PDB entry 6TUT | electron microscopy, 3.25 A resolution | chains A and O of the 18 polymer chains in the assembly

== Chain A ==
Protein: DNA-directed RNA polymerase III subunit RPC1
From: Saccharomyces cerevisiae S288C
Notes: EC 2.7.7.6
UniProtKB: P04051 (RPC1_YEAST); residue numbers follow UniProt; this construct covers 1-1460
Sequence (1460 residues; numbered 1 to 1460; the number before each row is that of its first residue):
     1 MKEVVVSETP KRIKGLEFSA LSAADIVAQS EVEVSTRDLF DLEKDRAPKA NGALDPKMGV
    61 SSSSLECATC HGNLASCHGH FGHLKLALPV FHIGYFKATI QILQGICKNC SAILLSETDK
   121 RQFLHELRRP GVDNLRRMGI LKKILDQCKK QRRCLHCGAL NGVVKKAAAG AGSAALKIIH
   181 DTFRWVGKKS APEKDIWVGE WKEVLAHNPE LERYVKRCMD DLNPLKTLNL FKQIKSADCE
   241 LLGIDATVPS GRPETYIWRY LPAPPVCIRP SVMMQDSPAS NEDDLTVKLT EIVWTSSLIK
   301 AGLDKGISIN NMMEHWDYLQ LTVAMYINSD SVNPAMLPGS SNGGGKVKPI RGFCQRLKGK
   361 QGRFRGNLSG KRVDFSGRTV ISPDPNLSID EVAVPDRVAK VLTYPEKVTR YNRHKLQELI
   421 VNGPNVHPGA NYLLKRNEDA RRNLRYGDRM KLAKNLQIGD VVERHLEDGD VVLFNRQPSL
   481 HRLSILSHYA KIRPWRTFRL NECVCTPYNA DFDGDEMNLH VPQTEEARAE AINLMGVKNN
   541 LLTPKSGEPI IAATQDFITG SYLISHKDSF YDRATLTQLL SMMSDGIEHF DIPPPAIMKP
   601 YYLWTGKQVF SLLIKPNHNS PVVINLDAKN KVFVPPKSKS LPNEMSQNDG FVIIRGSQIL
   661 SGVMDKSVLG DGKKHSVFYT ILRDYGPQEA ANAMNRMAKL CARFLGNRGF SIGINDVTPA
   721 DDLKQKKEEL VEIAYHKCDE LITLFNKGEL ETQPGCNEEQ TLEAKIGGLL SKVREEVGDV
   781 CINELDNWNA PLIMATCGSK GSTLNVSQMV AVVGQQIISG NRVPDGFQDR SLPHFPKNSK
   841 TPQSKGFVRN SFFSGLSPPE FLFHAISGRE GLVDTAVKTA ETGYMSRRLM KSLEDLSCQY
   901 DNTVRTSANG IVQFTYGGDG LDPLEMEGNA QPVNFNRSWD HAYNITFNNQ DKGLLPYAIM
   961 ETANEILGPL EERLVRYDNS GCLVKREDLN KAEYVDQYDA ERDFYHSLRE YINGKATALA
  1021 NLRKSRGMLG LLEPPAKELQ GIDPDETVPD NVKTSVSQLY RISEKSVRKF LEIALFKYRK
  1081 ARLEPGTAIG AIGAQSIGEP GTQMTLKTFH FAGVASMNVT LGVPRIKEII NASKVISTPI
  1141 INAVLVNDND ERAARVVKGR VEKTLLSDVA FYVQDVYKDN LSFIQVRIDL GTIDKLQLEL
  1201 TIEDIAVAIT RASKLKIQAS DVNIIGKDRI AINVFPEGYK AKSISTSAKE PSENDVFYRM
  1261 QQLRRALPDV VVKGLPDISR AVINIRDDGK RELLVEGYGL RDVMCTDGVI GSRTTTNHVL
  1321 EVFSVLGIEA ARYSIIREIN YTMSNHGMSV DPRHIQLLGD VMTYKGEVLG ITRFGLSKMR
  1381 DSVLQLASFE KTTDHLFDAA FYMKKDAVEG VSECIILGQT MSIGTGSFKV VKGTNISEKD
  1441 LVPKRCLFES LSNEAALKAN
Disordered / not traced: 1, 168-174, 273-280, 331-348, 1102-1115, 1237-1254, 1457-1460
Ion coordination: Zn2+ site 1: C67, C70, C77, H80; Zn2+ site 2: C107, C110, C154, C157
UniProt features mapped onto this chain:
  - region: P858 to E870 (Bridging helix)
  - binding site (Zn(2+)): C67, C70, C77, H80, C107, C110, C154
  - binding site (Mg(2+)): D511, D513, D515
  - mutagenesis: T506 (T506I: Temperature-sensitive), N509 (N509Y: Temperature-sensitive), N518 (N518Q: Temperature-sensitive)

== Chain O ==
Protein: DNA-directed RNA polymerase III subunit RPC3
From: Saccharomyces cerevisiae S288C
UniProtKB: P32349 (RPC3_YEAST); residue numbers follow UniProt; this construct covers 1-654
Sequence (654 residues; each row starts with the number of its first residue):
     1 MDELLGEALS AENQTGESTV ESEKLVTPED VMTISSLEQR TLNPDLFLYK ELVKAHLGER
    61 AASVIGMLVA LGRLSVRELV EKIDGMDVDS VKTTLVSLTQ LRCVKYLQET AISGKKTTYY
   121 YYNEEGIHIL LYSGLIIDEI ITQMRVNDEE EHKQLVAEIV QNVISLGSLT VEDYLSSVTS
   181 DSMKYTISSL FVQLCEMGYL IQISKLHYTP IEDLWQFLYE KHYKNIPRNS PLSDLKKRSQ
   241 AKMNAKTDFA KIINKPNELS QILTVDPKTS LRIVKPTVSL TINLDRFMKG RRSKQLINLA
   301 KTRVGSVTAQ VYKIALRLTE QKSPKIRDPL TQTGLLQDLE EAKSFQDEAE LVEEKTPGLT
   361 FNAIDLARHL PAELDLRGSL LSRKPSDNKK RSGSNAAASL PSKKLKTEDG FVIPALPAAV
   421 SKSLQESGDT QEEDEEEEDL DADTEDPHSA SLINSHLKIL ASSNFPFLNE TKPGVYYVPY
   481 SKLMPVLKSS VYEYVIASTL GPSAMRLSRC IRDNKLVSEK IINSTALMKE KDIRSTLASL
   541 IRYNSVEIQE VPRTADRSAS RAVFLFRCKE THSYNFMRQN LEWNMANLLF KKEKLKQENS
   601 TLLKKANRDD VKGRENELLL PSELNQLKMV NERELNVFAR LSRLLSLWEV FQMA
Disordered / not traced: 1-33, 378-446, 654
UniProt features mapped onto this chain:
  - region: L581 to L602 (Leucine-zipper)
  - modified residue: T27 (Phosphothreonine), S392 (Phosphoserine), S394 (Phosphoserine)

== Interface between chain A and chain O ==
Residue-residue contacts (87; chain A residue first):
  A23(A) - L37(O)
  A24(A) - L37(O)  hydrophobic
  A24(A) - E38(O)
  K108(A) - H572(O)  hydrogen bond (backbone-side chain)
  N109(A) - T571(O)  hydrogen bond
  N109(A) - H572(O)  hydrogen bond (backbone-side chain)
  N109(A) - N575(O)
  C110(A) - N575(O)
  E117(A) - R73(O)  salt bridge
  E117(A) - E212(O)
  E117(A) - D213(O)
  R121(A) - R73(O)
  R128(A) - L71(O)  hydrogen bond (side chain-backbone)
  R128(A) - R73(O)  hydrogen bond (side chain-backbone)
  R128(A) - E78(O)  salt bridge
  Q151(A) - Q337(O)
  R153(A) - L336(O)
  R153(A) - Q337(O)
  R153(A) - D338(O)
  R153(A) - L339(O)
  C154(A) - L336(O)
  C154(A) - Q337(O)
  L155(A) - G334(O)
  L155(A) - Q337(O)
  C157(A) - L336(O)
  G158(A) - L336(O)
  A167(A) - R557(O)
  K177(A) - R557(O)
  I179(A) - R557(O)
  S190(A) - L339(O)
  P192(A) - L339(O)
  E200(A) - K515(O)
  E200(A) - L516(O)
  E200(A) - R567(O)  salt bridge
  W201(A) - L516(O)  hydrophobic
  E203(A) - N514(O)
  V204(A) - L516(O)
  H207(A) - I521(O)
  Y214(A) - P552(O)
  Y214(A) - R553(O)  hydrogen bond (side chain-backbone)
  R217(A) - P552(O)
  R217(A) - R557(O)
  C218(A) - E550(O)
  C218(A) - V551(O)  hydrophobic
  C218(A) - P552(O)
  M219(A) - Q549(O)
  M219(A) - R557(O)
  D220(A) - R567(O)  salt bridge
  D221(A) - I548(O)
  D221(A) - E550(O)
  L225(A) - I541(O)
  L225(A) - R542(O)
  K226(A) - E547(O)
  N229(A) - N544(O)  hydrogen bond
  N229(A) - F576(O)
  L230(A) - H572(O)
  K232(A) - Q579(O)  hydrogen bond (backbone-side chain)
  Q233(A) - N575(O)
  Q233(A) - F576(O)
  Q233(A) - Q579(O)
  S236(A) - N43(O)  hydrogen bond
  S236(A) - V69(O)
  S236(A) - A70(O)
  A237(A) - V69(O)
  A237(A) - G72(O)
  T247(A) - L71(O)
  R252(A) - N43(O)
  Y260(A) - L37(O)
  L303(A) - A538(O)  hydrophobic
  L303(A) - R542(O)
  K305(A) - K531(O)
  G306(A) - K531(O)
  G306(A) - R534(O)  hydrogen bond (backbone-side chain)
  I307(A) - R534(O)
  S308(A) - R534(O)
  I309(A) - E519(O)
  I309(A) - F564(O)
  I309(A) - F566(O)  hydrophobic
  N310(A) - A559(O)
  N310(A) - S560(O)
  N310(A) - A562(O)  hydrogen bond (side chain-backbone)
  N310(A) - F564(O)
  M313(A) - I548(O)  hydrophobic
  M313(A) - A559(O)  hydrophobic
  M313(A) - F564(O)  hydrophobic
  E314(A) - A559(O)
  E314(A) - S560(O)  hydrogen bond
Interface residues without a listed pair, chain A (65 interface residues in all): S116, T118, H156, A191, E193, W197, L211, K235, D245, A246, P249, E254, R259, D304, M312
Interface residues without a listed pair, chain O (60 interface residues in all): R40, T41, D45, M67, L74, K82, Y121, Q216, R327, T331, S535, L537, V563, L565

== Overview ==
65 residues of chain A and 60 residues of chain O are in contact, with 12 hydrogen bonds and 4 salt bridges.
Polar contacts include E117(A)-R73(O), R128(A)-E78(O) and E200(A)-R567(O).
Here chain A is DNA-directed RNA polymerase III subunit RPC1 and chain O is DNA-directed RNA polymerase III
subunit RPC3, both from Saccharomyces cerevisiae S288C. Entry 6TUT (Cryo-EM structure of the RNA Polymerase
III-Maf1 complex) was determined by electron microscopy.
